1XRC - chain A; structure by X-ray diffraction, 3.00 A resolution.

Chain A:
Molecule: S-adenosylmethionine synthetase
Source organism: Escherichia coli
Notes: EC 2.5.1.6
Reference sequence: P0A817 (METK_ECOLI); residues 1-383 here correspond to UniProt positions 2-384 (UniProt number = residue number + 1)
Chain sequence (383 residues; row label = number of the first residue in the row):
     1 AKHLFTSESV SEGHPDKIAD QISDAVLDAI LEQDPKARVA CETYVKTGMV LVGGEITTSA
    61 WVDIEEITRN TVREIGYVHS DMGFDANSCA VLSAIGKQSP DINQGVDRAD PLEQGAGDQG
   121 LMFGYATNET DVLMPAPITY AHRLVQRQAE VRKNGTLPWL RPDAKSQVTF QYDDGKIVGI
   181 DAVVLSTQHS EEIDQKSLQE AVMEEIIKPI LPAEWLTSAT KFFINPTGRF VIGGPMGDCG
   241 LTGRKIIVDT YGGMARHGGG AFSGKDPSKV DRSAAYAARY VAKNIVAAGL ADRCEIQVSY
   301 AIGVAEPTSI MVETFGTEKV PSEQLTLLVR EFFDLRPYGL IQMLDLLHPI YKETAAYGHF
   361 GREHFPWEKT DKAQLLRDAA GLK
Unresolved in the structure: 102-107
Metal / ion sites: Co2+: Asp16 (together with phosphate ion); K+ site 1: Glu42, Ser263; K+ site 2 near Gly243 (its only coordinating residue here)
UniProt features mapped onto this chain:
  - region: Gln98 to Arg108 (Flexible loop)
  - binding site (ATP): His14, Asp163 to Lys165, Arg229, Phe230, Asp238, Arg244, Lys245, Ala261, Lys265
  - binding site (Mg(2+)): Asp16
  - binding site (K(+)): Glu42
  - binding site (L-methionine): Glu55, Gln98, Asp238, Lys269
  - modified residue: Lys2 (N6-acetyllysine)

Overview:
Glu42 and Ser263 form the K+ site 1. UniProt lists 11 ATP-binding residues, Mg2+-binding residue Asp16,
K+-binding residue Glu42 and 4 L-methionine-binding residues.
Chain A is S-adenosylmethionine synthetase (Escherichia coli); the structure, Crystal structure of
S-adenosylmethionine synthetase, was determined by X-ray diffraction, deposited together with 1XRA and 1XRB.
